2DWD - chains A and B of the 3 polymer chains in the assembly; structure by X-ray diffraction, 2.60 A resolution.

== Chain A ==
Molecule: Antibody fab heavy chain
From: Mus musculus
Notes: antibody fragment or engineered binder
Amino-acid sequence (219 residues; row label = number of the first residue in the row):
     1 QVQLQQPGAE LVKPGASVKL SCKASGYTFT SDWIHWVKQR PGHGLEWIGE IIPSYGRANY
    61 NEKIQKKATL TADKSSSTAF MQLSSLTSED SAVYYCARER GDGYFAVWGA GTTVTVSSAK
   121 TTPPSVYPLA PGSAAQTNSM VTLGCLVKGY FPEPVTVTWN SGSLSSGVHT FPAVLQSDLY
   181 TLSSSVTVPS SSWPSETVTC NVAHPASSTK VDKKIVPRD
Cystine bridges: Cys22-Cys96, Cys145-Cys200

== Chain B ==
Molecule: Antibody fab light chain
From: Mus musculus
Notes: antibody fragment or engineered binder
Amino-acid sequence (212 residues; numbered 1 to 212; the number before each row is that of its first residue):
     1 DILLTQSPAI LSVSPGERVS FSCRASQSIG TDIHWYQQRT NGSPRLLIKY ASESISGIPS
    61 RFSGSGSGTD FTLSINSVES EDIANYYCQQ SNRWPFTFGS GTKLEIKRAD AAPTVSIFPP
   121 SSEQLTSGGA SVVCFLNNFY PKDINVKWKI DGSERQNGVL NSWTDQDSKD STYSMSSTLT
   181 LTKDEYERHN SYTCEATHKT STSPIVKSFN RN
Cystine bridges: Cys23-Cys88, Cys134-Cys194

== Chain A / chain B interface ==
Residue-residue contacts - 68 pairs, chain A then chain B:
  His35(A) - Phe96(B)
  Gln39(A) - Gln38(B)  hydrogen bond
  Gln39(A) - Tyr87(B)  hydrogen bond
  His43(A) - Tyr87(B)
  Gly44(A) - Tyr87(B)
  Leu45(A) - Pro44(B)  hydrophobic
  Leu45(A) - Tyr87(B)
  Leu45(A) - Phe98(B)
  Trp47(A) - Trp94(B)  hydrophobic
  Trp47(A) - Pro95(B)  hydrophobic
  Glu50(A) - Trp94(B)  hydrogen bond
  Asn59(A) - Trp94(B)
  Tyr60(A) - Trp94(B)
  Glu62(A) - Trp94(B)
  Lys63(A) - Asp1(B)
  Tyr95(A) - Gln38(B)  hydrogen bond
  Tyr95(A) - Gly42(B)  hydrogen bond (side chain-backbone)
  Tyr95(A) - Ser43(B)
  Tyr95(A) - Pro44(B)
  Glu99(A) - Phe96(B)
  Asp102(A) - Tyr50(B)  hydrogen bond (backbone-side chain)
  Gly103(A) - His34(B)
  Gly103(A) - Gln89(B)  hydrogen bond (backbone-side chain)
  Gly103(A) - Ser91(B)
  Gly103(A) - Phe96(B)
  Tyr104(A) - His34(B)
  Tyr104(A) - Tyr36(B)
  Tyr104(A) - Leu46(B)  hydrophobic
  Tyr104(A) - Lys49(B)  hydrogen bond
  Tyr104(A) - Tyr50(B)  hydrophobic
  Phe105(A) - Tyr36(B)  hydrogen bond (backbone-side chain)
  Phe105(A) - Leu46(B)
  Phe105(A) - Phe98(B)  hydrophobic
  Trp108(A) - Tyr36(B)
  Trp108(A) - Pro44(B)
  Trp108(A) - Phe98(B)  hydrophobic
  Gly109(A) - Ser43(B)  hydrogen bond (backbone-side chain)
  Ala110(A) - Ser43(B)
  Tyr127(A) - Ser121(B)
  Tyr127(A) - Gln124(B)
  Pro128(A) - Ser121(B)
  Pro128(A) - Glu123(B)
  Leu129(A) - Phe118(B)
  Ala130(A) - Phe118(B)
  Ala130(A) - Pro119(B)
  Thr142(A) - Ser116(B)
  Thr142(A) - Phe118(B)
  Leu146(A) - Ser131(B)
  His169(A) - Asn137(B)
  His169(A) - Asn138(B)  hydrogen bond
  His169(A) - Asp167(B)  salt bridge
  His169(A) - Ser174(B)  hydrogen bond
  Phe171(A) - Phe135(B)  hydrophobic
  Phe171(A) - Asn137(B)
  Phe171(A) - Ser162(B)
  Phe171(A) - Thr164(B)
  Phe171(A) - Ser174(B)
  Phe171(A) - Met175(B)
  Phe171(A) - Ser176(B)
  Pro172(A) - Ser162(B)  hydrogen bond (backbone-side chain)
  Pro172(A) - Trp163(B)
  Val174(A) - Leu160(B)  hydrophobic
  Val174(A) - Asn161(B)
  Ser183(A) - Phe135(B)
  Ser184(A) - Phe135(B)
  Ser185(A) - Phe135(B)
  Ser185(A) - Asn137(B)  hydrogen bond
  Arg218(A) - Pro119(B)
Interface residues without a listed pair, chain A (44 interface residues in all): Val37, Ala106, Pro131, Gly132, Gln136, Leu143, Gly144, Lys148, Gln176, Lys213
Interface residues without a listed pair, chain B (42 interface residues in all): Ser100, Pro120, Val133, Thr178, Thr180, Lys207

== In short ==
Chain A and chain B form an interface of 44 and 42 residues respectively, with 14 hydrogen bonds and 1 salt
bridge. Polar contacts include His169(A)-Asp167(B), Gln39(A)-Gln38(B) and Gln39(A)-Tyr87(B).
Chain A is Antibody fab heavy chain and chain B is Antibody fab light chain, both from Mus musculus; the
structure, crystal structure of KcsA-FAB-TBA complex in Tl+, was determined by X-ray diffraction together with
2DWE, 2HVJ and 2HVK from the same study.
